1IXY - chains C and A of the 3 polymer chains in the assembly; structure by X-ray diffraction, 2.50 A resolution.

[Chain C]
Molecule: 13-nt DNA strand
Sequence (13 nucleotides; row label = number of the first residue in the row):
     1 GATACTXAGA TAG
Modified positions: 3DR (1',2'-dideoxyribofuranose-5'-phosphate) at position 7

[Chain A]
Protein: DNA beta-glucosyltransferase
Organism: Enterobacteria phage T4
Notes: EC 2.4.1.27
UniProt: P04547 (GSTB_BPT4); residue numbers follow UniProt; this construct covers 1-351
Sequence (351 residues; numbered 1 to 351; the number before each row is that of its first residue):
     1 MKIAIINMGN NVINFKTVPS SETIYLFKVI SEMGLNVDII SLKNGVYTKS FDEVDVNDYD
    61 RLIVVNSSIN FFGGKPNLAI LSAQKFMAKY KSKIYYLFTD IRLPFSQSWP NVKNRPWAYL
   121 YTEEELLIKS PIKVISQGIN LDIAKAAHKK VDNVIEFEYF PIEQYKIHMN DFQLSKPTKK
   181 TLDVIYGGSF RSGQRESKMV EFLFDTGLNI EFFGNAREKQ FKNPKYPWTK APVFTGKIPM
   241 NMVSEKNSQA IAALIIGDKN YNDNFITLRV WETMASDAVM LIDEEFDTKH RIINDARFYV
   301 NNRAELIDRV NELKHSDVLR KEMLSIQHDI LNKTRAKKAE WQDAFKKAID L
Bound ions: Mg2+ near Glu163 (its only coordinating residue here)
Residues lining bound ligands: UDP (uridine-5'-diphosphate): Val18, Tyr186, Gly187, Gly188, Ser189, Arg191, Arg195, Phe213, Gly214, Gly236, Lys237, Ile238, Pro239, Met240, Val243, Ile256, Tyr261, Thr267, Leu268, Arg269, Glu272

[Interface between chain C and chain A]
Residue-residue contacts (16):
  DC5(C) with Asn11(A), phosphate contact; Ile13(A), phosphate contact; Thr17(A), sugar contact; Lys237(A), phosphate contact
  DT6(C) with Thr17(A), phosphate contact; Phe72(A), stacking on the base; Asn215(A), sugar contact; Lys237(A), salt bridge to the phosphate
  3DR_7(C) with Ser68(A), phosphate contact; Ser189(A), phosphate contact; Asn215(A), hydrogen bond to the phosphate
  DA8(C) with Ser68(A), hydrogen bond to the phosphate; Asn70(A), hydrogen bond to the phosphate; Ser192(A), sugar contact
  DG9(C) with Ser192(A), hydrogen bond to the phosphate; Gln220(A), phosphate contact
Interface residues without a listed pair, chain C (6 interface residues in all): DA10
Interface residues without a listed pair, chain A (18 interface residues in all): Asn10, Val18, Pro19, Ile69, Asp100, Leu103, Lys222

[Summary]
The interface between chain C and chain A involves 6 residues on one side and 18 on the other; the contacts
include 4 hydrogen bonds, 1 salt bridge and 1 aromatic stacking contact. Among the polar pairs are
3DR_7(C)-Asn215(A), DA8(C)-Ser68(A) and DA8(C)-Asn70(A).
Here chain C is a 13-nt DNA strand and chain A is DNA beta-glucosyltransferase (Enterobacteria phage T4).
Entry 1IXY (Ternary complex of T4 phage BGT with UDP and a 13 mer DNA duplex) was determined by X-ray
diffraction together with 1M5R from the same study.
